PDB entry 7TFO | electron microscopy, 4.10 A resolution (low resolution: residue-level contacts below are approximate; hydrogen-bond / salt-bridge calls are withheld) | chains A and L of the 12 polymer chains in the assembly

[Chain A]
Molecule: Envelope glycoprotein BG505 SOSIP.664 - gp120
Source organism: Human immunodeficiency virus 1
Reference sequence: A0A6H1VH54 (A0A6H1VH54_9PLVG); the construct lacks a stretch of the UniProt sequence and is renumbered around it, so the offset changes along the chain: 31-139 = UniProt 30-138; 148-185 = UniProt 139-176; 189-309 = UniProt 188-308; 312-321 = UniProt 309-318; 2 more segments
Chain sequence (481 residues; each row starts with the number of its first residue; note: 14 numbers in that range are skipped by the numbering (no residue carries them; nothing is unmodelled there); a row labelled like 185A-185K holds insertion residues (185A, then the next letters in order)):
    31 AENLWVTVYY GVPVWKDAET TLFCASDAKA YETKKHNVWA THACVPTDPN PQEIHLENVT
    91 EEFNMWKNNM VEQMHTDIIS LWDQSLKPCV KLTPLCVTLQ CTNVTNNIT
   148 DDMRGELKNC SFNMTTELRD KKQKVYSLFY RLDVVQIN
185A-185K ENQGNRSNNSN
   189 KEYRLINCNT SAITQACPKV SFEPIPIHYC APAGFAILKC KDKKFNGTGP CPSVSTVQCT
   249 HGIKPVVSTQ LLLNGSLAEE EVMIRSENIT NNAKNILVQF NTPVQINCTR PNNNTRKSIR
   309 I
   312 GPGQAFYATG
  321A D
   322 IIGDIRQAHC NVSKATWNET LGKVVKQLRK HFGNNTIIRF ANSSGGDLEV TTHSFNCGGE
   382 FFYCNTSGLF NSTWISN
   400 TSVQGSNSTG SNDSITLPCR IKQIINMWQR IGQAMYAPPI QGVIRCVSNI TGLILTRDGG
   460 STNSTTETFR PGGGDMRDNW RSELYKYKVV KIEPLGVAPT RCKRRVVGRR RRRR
Disordered / not traced: 31-33, 70-71, 148-149, 163-170, 185A-185K, 267-268, 312-314, 325, 354-355, 400-412, 459-462, 505-513
Construct notes: conflict Lys-64 (Glu63 in A0A6H1VH54), Ser-375 (Tyr373 in A0A6H1VH54), Cys-501 (Ala498 in A0A6H1VH54), Arg-509 (Glu506 in A0A6H1VH54); expression tag (512-513)
Cystine bridges: Cys-54/Cys-74, Cys-119/Cys-205, Cys-126/Cys-196, Cys-131/Cys-157, Cys-218/Cys-247, Cys-228/Cys-239, Cys-296/Cys-331, Cys-378/Cys-445, Cys-385/Cys-418
Covalent attachments: N-acetylglucosamine (NAG) linked to Asn-197, Asn-276, Asn-363, Asn-386
From the paper describing this entry:
  - post-translational modification sites: Asn-197, Asn-276
  - conformationally variable residues (side-chain flip): Asp-57 to Glu-62, Asn-197

[Chain L]
Molecule: CD4 binding site antibody Ab1573 - Fab light chain
Source organism: Macaca mulatta
Notes: antibody fragment or engineered binder
Chain sequence (216 residues; row label = number of the first residue in the row; note: 1 number in that range is skipped by the numbering (no residue carries it; nothing is unmodelled there); a row labelled like 27A-27B holds insertion residues (27A, then the next letters in order)):
     1 QSALTQPPS
    11 VSGAPGERVT ISCSGSG
27A-27B SN
    28 FEYSFVYWYQ QVPGMAPKLL IYDNYKRPSG VSDRFSGSRS GTSASLTITG LQTEDESDYY
    88 CQSYDSSL
95A-95B TY
    96 WVFGGGTRLT VLGQPKAAPS VTLFPPSSEE LQANKATLVC LISDFYPGAV TVAWKADSSP
   156 VKAGVETTTP SKQSNNKYAA SSYLSLTPEQ WKSHRSYSCQ VTHEGSTVEK TVAPTECS
Disordered / not traced: 1, 109-213
Cystine bridges: Cys-23/Cys-88

[Interface between chain A and chain L]
Residue-residue contacts - 28 pairs, chain A then chain L:
  Ile-194(A) / Ser-94(L)
  Asn-195(A) / Thr-95A(L)
  Asn-279(A) / Arg-54(L)
  Asn-280(A) / Arg-54(L)
  Asn-280(A) / Ser-63(L)
  Ala-281(A) / Tyr-52(L)
  Ala-281(A) / Arg-54(L)
  Asn-283(A) / Tyr-52(L)
  Ser-365(A) / Arg-66(L)
  Ser-365(A) / Ser-67(L)
  Ser-365(A) / Gly-68(L)
  Gly-366(A) / Asn-51(L)
  Gly-366(A) / Arg-66(L)
  Gly-367(A) / Glu-29(L)
  Gly-367(A) / Tyr-30(L)
  Gly-367(A) / Ser-31(L)
  Gly-367(A) / Arg-66(L)
  Asp-368(A) / Tyr-30(L)
  Asp-368(A) / Phe-32(L)
  Asp-368(A) / Ser-93(L)
  Leu-369(A) / Tyr-30(L)
  Arg-419(A) / Tyr-30(L)
  Asn-425(A) / Ser-93(L)
  Ile-430(A) / Tyr-91(L)
  Thr-455(A) / Tyr-52(L)
  Asp-457(A) / Ser-65(L)
  Gly-471(A) / Tyr-52(L)
  Asp-474(A) / Lys-53(L)
Interface residues without a listed pair, chain A (24 interface residues in all): Lys-282, Val-371, Thr-372, Gln-428, Arg-469, Gly-472
Interface residues without a listed pair, chain L (18 interface residues in all): Trp-96

[Summary]
24 residues of chain A and 18 residues of chain L are in contact. Covalently linked N-acetylglucosamine: at
Asn-197(A), Asn-276(A), Asn-363(A) and Asn-386(A). From the paper: modification sites Asn-197(A) and
Asn-276(A); conformational variability at Asp-57(A) and Asn-197(A).
Chain A is Envelope glycoprotein BG505 SOSIP.664 - gp120 (Human immunodeficiency virus 1) and chain L is CD4
binding site antibody Ab1573 - Fab light chain (Macaca mulatta); the structure, Cryo-EM structure of HIV-1 Env
trimer BG505 SOSIP.664 in complex with CD4bs antibody Ab1573, was determined by electron microscopy, deposited
together with 7RYU, 7RYV and 7TFN.
